PDB entry 8XCH | electron microscopy, 3.40 A resolution | chains I and O of the 32 polymer chains in the assembly

Chain I:
Protein: Replicase polyprotein 1ab
Source organism: Severe acute respiratory syndrome coronavirus 2
Notes: EC 3.4.19.12, 3.4.22.-, 3.4.22.69, 2.7.7.48, 3.6.4.12, 3.6.4.13, 3.1.13.-, 3.1.-.-, 2.1.1.-
UniProt: P0DTD1 (R1AB_SARS2); residues 1-932 here correspond to UniProt positions 4393-5324 (UniProt number = residue number + 4392)
Chain sequence (942 residues; each row starts with the number of its first residue):
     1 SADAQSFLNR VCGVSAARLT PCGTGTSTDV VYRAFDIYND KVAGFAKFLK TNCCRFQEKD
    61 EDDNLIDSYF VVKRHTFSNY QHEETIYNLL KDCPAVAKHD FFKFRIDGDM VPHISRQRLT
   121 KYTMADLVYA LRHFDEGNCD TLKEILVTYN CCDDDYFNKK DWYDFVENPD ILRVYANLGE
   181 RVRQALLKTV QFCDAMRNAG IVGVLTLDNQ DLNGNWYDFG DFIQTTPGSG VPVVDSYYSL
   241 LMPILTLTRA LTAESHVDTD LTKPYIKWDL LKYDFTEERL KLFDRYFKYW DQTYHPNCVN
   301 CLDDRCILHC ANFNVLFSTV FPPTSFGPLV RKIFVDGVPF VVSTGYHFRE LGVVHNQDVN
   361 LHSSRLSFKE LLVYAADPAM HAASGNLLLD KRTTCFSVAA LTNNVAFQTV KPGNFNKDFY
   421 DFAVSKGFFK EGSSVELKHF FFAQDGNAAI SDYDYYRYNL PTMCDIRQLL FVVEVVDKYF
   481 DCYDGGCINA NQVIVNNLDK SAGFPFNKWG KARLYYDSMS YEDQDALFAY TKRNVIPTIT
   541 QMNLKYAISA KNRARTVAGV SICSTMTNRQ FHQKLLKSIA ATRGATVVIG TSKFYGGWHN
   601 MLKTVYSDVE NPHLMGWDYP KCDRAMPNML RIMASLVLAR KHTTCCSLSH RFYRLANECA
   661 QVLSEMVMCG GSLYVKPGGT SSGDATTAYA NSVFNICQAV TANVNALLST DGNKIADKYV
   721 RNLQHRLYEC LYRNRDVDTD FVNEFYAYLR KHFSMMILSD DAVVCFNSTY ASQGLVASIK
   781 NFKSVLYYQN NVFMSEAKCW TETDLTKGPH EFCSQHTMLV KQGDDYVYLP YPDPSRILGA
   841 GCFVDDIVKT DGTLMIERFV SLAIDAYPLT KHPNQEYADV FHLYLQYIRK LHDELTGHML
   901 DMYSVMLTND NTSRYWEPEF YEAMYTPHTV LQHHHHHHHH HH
Not modelled in the structure: 1-3, 930-942
Differences from the reference sequence: expression tag (933-942)
Ion coordination: Mg2+: Asp208, Asn209, Tyr217; Zn2+ site 1: His295, Cys301, Cys306, Cys310; Zn2+ site 2: Cys487, His642, Cys645, Cys646

Chain O:
Molecule: 39-nt RNA strand
Sequence (39 nucleotides; numbered -3 to 35; the number before each row is that of its first residue; numbers below 1 keep their minus sign (C-3 is residue -3)):
    -3 CAUGGGAAAU GCUACGCGGU AGUAGCAUGC UAGGAGCAG
Not modelled in the structure: -3 to -2

How chain I and chain O interact:
Pairs across the interface (16; chain I residue first):
  Ser759(I) - G35(O)  hydrogen bond to the phosphate
  Asp760(I) - G35(O)  phosphate contact
  Cys813(I) - A34(O)  phosphate contact
  Ser814(I) - G35(O)  hydrogen bond to the phosphate
  Arg836(I) - C33(O)  salt bridge to the phosphate
  Arg836(I) - A34(O)  salt bridge to the phosphate
  Ala840(I) - C33(O)  phosphate contact
  Val848(I) - G32(O)  phosphate contact
  Met855(I) - G30(O)  phosphate contact
  Met855(I) - A31(O)  sugar contact
  Glu857(I) - G30(O)  sugar contact
  Arg858(I) - A31(O)  sugar contact
  Arg858(I) - G32(O)  salt bridge to the phosphate
  Ser861(I) - G32(O)  sugar contact
  Leu862(I) - G32(O)  phosphate contact
  Asp865(I) - C33(O)  sugar contact
Also at the interface, not in a pair above, chain I (15 interface residues in all): Arg513, Gln815
Also at the interface, not in a pair above, chain O (7 interface residues in all): G29

Overview:
15 residues of chain I and 7 residues of chain O are in contact; the contacts include 2 hydrogen bonds and 3
salt bridges. Among the polar pairs are Ser759(I)-G35(O), Ser814(I)-G35(O) and Arg836(I)-C33(O). Asp208(I),
Asn209(I) and Tyr217(I) coordinate Mg2+.
Chain I is Replicase polyprotein 1ab (Severe acute respiratory syndrome coronavirus 2) and chain O is a 39-nt
RNA strand; the structure, SARS-CoV-2 Replication-Transcription Complex has a dimer-of-dimeric architecture
(ddRTC) in pre-capping initiation, was determined by electron microscopy, deposited together with 9IMK and
9IMM.
